4UMM - chains A and C of the 6 polymer chains in the assembly; structure by electron microscopy, 11.60 A resolution (very low resolution: no residue pairs are listed; an interface is given only as per-side residue counts).

[Chain A]
Name: Ecr-usp
Source organism: Heliothis virescens
Sequence (78 residues; numbered 110 to 187; the number before each row is that of its first residue):
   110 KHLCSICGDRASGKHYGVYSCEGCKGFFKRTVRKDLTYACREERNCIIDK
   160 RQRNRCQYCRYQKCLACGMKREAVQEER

[Chain C]
Molecule: 20-nt DNA strand
Sequence (20 nucleotides; numbered 1 to 20; the number before each row is that of its first residue):
     1 CAAGGGTTCAATGCACTTGT

[Interface between chain A and chain C]
At this resolution (12 A) residue pairs are not listed: 13 residues of chain A and 6 of chain C lie at the interface.

[Summary]
The interface between chain A and chain C involves 13 residues on one side and 6 on the other.
Chain A is Ecr-usp (Heliothis virescens) and chain C is a 20-nt DNA strand; the structure, The Cryo-EM
structure of the palindromic DNA-bound USP-EcR nuclear receptor reveals an asymmetric organization with
allosteric ..., was determined by electron microscopy.
